Entry 5CX1 (X-ray diffraction, 1.75 A resolution); this record covers chains B and D of the 4 polymer chains in the assembly.

== Chain B (and D) ==
Protein: Nitrogenase molybdenum-iron protein beta chain
From: Azotobacter vinelandii
Notes: EC 1.18.6.1; chain D of this document is another copy of the same molecule, construct and numbering; everything in this record applies to it too
UniProt: P07329 (NIFK_AZOVI); numbering as in UniProt (aligned over 1-523)
Amino-acid sequence (523 residues; each row starts with the number of its first residue):
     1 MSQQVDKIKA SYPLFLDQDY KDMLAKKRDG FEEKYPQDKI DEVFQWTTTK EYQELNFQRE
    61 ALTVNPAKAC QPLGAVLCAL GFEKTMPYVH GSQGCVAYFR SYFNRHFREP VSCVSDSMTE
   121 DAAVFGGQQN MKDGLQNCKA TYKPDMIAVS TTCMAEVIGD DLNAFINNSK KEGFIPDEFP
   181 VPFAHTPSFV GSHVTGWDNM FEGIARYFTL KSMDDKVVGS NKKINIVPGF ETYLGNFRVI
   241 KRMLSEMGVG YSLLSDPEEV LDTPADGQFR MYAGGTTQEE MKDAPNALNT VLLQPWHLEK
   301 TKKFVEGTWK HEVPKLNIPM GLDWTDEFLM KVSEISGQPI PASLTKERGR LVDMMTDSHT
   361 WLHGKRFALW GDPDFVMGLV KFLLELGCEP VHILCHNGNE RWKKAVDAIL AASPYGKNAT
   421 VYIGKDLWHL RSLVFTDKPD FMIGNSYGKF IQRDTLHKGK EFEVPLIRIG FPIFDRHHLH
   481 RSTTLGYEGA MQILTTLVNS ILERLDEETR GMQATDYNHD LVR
Not modelled in the structure: 1
Construct notes: engineered mutation E400 (Lys in P07329)
Bound ions: fe(8)-S(7) cluster Fe: C70, C95, C153, S188 (shared with 3 residues of chain A); Ca2+ site 1: R108, E109 (shared with D353(D), D357(D) of chain D); Ca2+ site 2: D353, D357 (shared with R108(D), E109(D) of chain D)
Ligand contacts: fe(8)-S(7) cluster (CLF): C70, P72, S92, G94, C95, Y98, F99, T152, C153, S188
Curated features (UniProtKB/Swiss-Prot):
  - binding site ([8Fe-7S] cluster): C70, C95, C153, S188
From the paper describing this entry:
  - mutagenesis - N399E, R401E: decreased catalytic activity
  - mutagenesis - N399E, R401E: abolished binding to FeP
  - mutagenesis - K400E (5-fold): decreased binding to FeP (from molecular simulation)
  - mutagenesis - K400E (130 +/- 30 mM): decreased catalytic activity on NaCl

== Chain B / chain D interface ==
Pairs across the interface - 133 pairs, chain B then chain D:
  S11(B) - Y517(D)  hydrogen bond (backbone-side chain)
  S11(B) - N518(D)
  Y12(B) - L505(D)  hydrophobic
  Y12(B) - E508(D)  hydrogen bond
  Y12(B) - T509(D)
  Y12(B) - T515(D)
  Y12(B) - Y517(D)
  Y12(B) - N518(D)
  F15(B) - Y517(D)
  K34(B) - Q513(D)  hydrogen bond
  Q37(B) - Q513(D)  hydrogen bond
  R108(B) - D357(D)
  R108(B) - R523(D)  hydrogen bond (side chain-backbone)
  E109(B) - D353(D)
  R238(B) - R350(D)
  E259(B) - K346(D)  salt bridge
  E259(B) - R350(D)  salt bridge
  D262(B) - R350(D)  salt bridge
  P264(B) - K346(D)
  P264(B) - G349(D)
  A265(B) - G349(D)  hydrogen bond (backbone-backbone)
  A265(B) - V352(D)
  A265(B) - D353(D)
  K346(B) - E259(D)  salt bridge
  K346(B) - P264(D)
  G349(B) - P264(D)
  G349(B) - A265(D)  hydrogen bond (backbone-backbone)
  R350(B) - R238(D)
  R350(B) - E259(D)  salt bridge
  R350(B) - D262(D)  salt bridge
  R350(B) - P264(D)
  V352(B) - A265(D)
  D353(B) - E109(D)
  D353(B) - A265(D)
  M354(B) - H478(D)
  M354(B) - R481(D)
  D357(B) - R108(D)
  D357(B) - H477(D)
  D357(B) - H478(D)
  S358(B) - H477(D)  hydrogen bond
  S358(B) - H478(D)  hydrogen bond
  W361(B) - H477(D)
  S446(B) - L521(D)
  Y447(B) - L521(D)  hydrophobic
  K449(B) - D506(D)  salt bridge
  K449(B) - H519(D)
  K449(B) - D520(D)  hydrogen bond (side chain-backbone)
  F450(B) - H519(D)
  F450(B) - L521(D)  hydrophobic
  Q452(B) - R510(D)
  R453(B) - R510(D)
  R453(B) - M512(D)
  R453(B) - D516(D)
  D454(B) - M512(D)
  L456(B) - R510(D)
  H457(B) - M512(D)
  E463(B) - R510(D)  salt bridge
  R468(B) - D506(D)  salt bridge
  F474(B) - L521(D)
  F474(B) - V522(D)
  F474(B) - R523(D)  hydrogen bond (backbone-backbone)
  D475(B) - L502(D)
  D475(B) - D506(D)
  D475(B) - L521(D)
  D475(B) - R523(D)
  R476(B) - N499(D)
  R476(B) - L502(D)
  R476(B) - E503(D)
  R476(B) - D506(D)  salt bridge
  H477(B) - D357(D)
  H477(B) - S358(D)  hydrogen bond
  H477(B) - W361(D)
  H477(B) - T495(D)
  H477(B) - V498(D)
  H477(B) - N499(D)  hydrogen bond (backbone-side chain)
  H477(B) - L502(D)
  H477(B) - R523(D)  hydrogen bond (side chain-backbone)
  H478(B) - M354(D)
  H478(B) - D357(D)
  H478(B) - S358(D)  hydrogen bond
  H478(B) - L494(D)
  H478(B) - T495(D)
  L479(B) - N499(D)
  R481(B) - M354(D)
  L494(B) - H478(D)
  T495(B) - H477(D)
  T495(B) - H478(D)
  V498(B) - H477(D)
  N499(B) - R476(D)
  N499(B) - H477(D)  hydrogen bond (side chain-backbone)
  N499(B) - L479(D)
  L502(B) - D475(D)
  L502(B) - R476(D)
  L502(B) - H477(D)
  E503(B) - R476(D)
  D506(B) - K449(D)  salt bridge
  D506(B) - R468(D)  salt bridge
  D506(B) - D475(D)
  D506(B) - R476(D)  salt bridge
  E508(B) - Y12(D)  hydrogen bond
  T509(B) - Y12(D)
  R510(B) - Q452(D)
  R510(B) - R453(D)
  R510(B) - L456(D)
  R510(B) - E463(D)  salt bridge
  M512(B) - R453(D)
  M512(B) - D454(D)
  M512(B) - H457(D)
  Q513(B) - K34(D)  hydrogen bond
  Q513(B) - Q37(D)  hydrogen bond
  A514(B) - L16(D)
  T515(B) - Y12(D)
  D516(B) - R453(D)
  Y517(B) - S11(D)  hydrogen bond (side chain-backbone)
  Y517(B) - Y12(D)
  Y517(B) - F15(D)
  Y517(B) - L16(D)
  N518(B) - S11(D)
  N518(B) - Y12(D)
  H519(B) - K449(D)
  H519(B) - F450(D)
  D520(B) - K449(D)  hydrogen bond (backbone-side chain)
  L521(B) - S446(D)
  L521(B) - Y447(D)  hydrophobic
  L521(B) - F450(D)  hydrophobic
  L521(B) - F474(D)
  L521(B) - D475(D)
  V522(B) - R105(D)
  V522(B) - F474(D)
  R523(B) - R108(D)  hydrogen bond (backbone-side chain)
  R523(B) - F474(D)  hydrogen bond (backbone-backbone)
  R523(B) - D475(D)
  R523(B) - H477(D)  hydrogen bond (backbone-side chain)
Also at the interface, not in a pair above, chain B (67 interface residues in all): P13, L16, R105, T263, M491, L505
Also at the interface, not in a pair above, chain D (69 interface residues in all): P13, I40, E258, T263, M491, A514

== In short ==
67 residues of chain B face 69 of chain D across their interface, with 24 hydrogen bonds and 14 salt bridges.
Polar pairs include E259(B)-K346(D), E259(B)-R350(D) and D262(B)-R350(D). Chain B binds fe(8)-S(7) cluster.
The paper reports that N399E and R401E of chain B reduce catalytic activity; N399E and R401E of chain B
abolish binding to FeP.
Chain B and chain D are both Nitrogenase molybdenum-iron protein beta chain (Azotobacter vinelandii); the
structure, Nitrogenase molybdenum-iron protein beta-K400E mutant, was determined by X-ray diffraction.
